8SAL - chains F and J of the 12 polymer chains in the assembly; structure by electron microscopy, 4.90 A resolution (low resolution: residue-level contacts below are approximate; hydrogen-bond / salt-bridge calls are withheld).

== Chain F (and J) ==
Name: CH0848.3.D0358.80.06CHIM.DS.6R.SOSIP gp41
Source organism: HIV-1 06TG.HT008
Notes: chain J of this document is another copy of the same molecule, construct and numbering; everything in this record applies to it too
Amino-acid sequence (153 residues; each row starts with the number of its first residue):
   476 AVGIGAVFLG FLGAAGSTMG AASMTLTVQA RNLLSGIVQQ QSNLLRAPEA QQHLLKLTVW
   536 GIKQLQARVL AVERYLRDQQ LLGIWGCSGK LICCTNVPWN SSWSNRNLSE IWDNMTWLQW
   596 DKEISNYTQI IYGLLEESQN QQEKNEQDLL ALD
Unresolved in the structure: 476-484, 511-532, 620-628 (chain J: 476-483, 513-531, 622-628)
Disulfides: Cys562-Cys568

== Chain F / chain J interface ==
Pairs across the interface - 18 pairs, chain F then chain J:
  Gln541(F) with Leu540(J); Arg543(J)
  Glu548(F) with Ser510(J)
  Leu551(F) with Leu509(J); Val547(J)
  Arg552(F) with Leu509(J); Ser510(J)
  Gln555(F) with Ala505(J); Arg506(J); Leu509(J); Tyr550(J)
  Ile559(F) with Arg506(J)
  Glu611(F) with Thr502(J)
  Asn615(F) with Met499(J); Thr502(J)
  Glu618(F) with Leu501(J); Leu566(J); Ile567(J)
Also at the interface, not in a pair above, chain F (11 interface residues in all): Val544, Gly558
Also at the interface, not in a pair above, chain J (15 interface residues in all): Leu551, Gly564

== Summary ==
11 residues of chain F face 15 of chain J across their interface.
Chain F and chain J are both CH0848.3.D0358.80.06CHIM.DS.6R.SOSIP gp41 (HIV-1 06TG.HT008); the structure,
CryoEM structure of VRC01-CH848.0358.80, was determined by electron microscopy together with 8SAN, 8SAQ, 8SAR,
8SAS, 8SAT, 8SAU and 9 further entries from the same study.
